PDB entry 9C2D | electron microscopy, 3.20 A resolution | chains F and S of the 19 polymer chains in the assembly

== Chain F ==
Name: Major capsid protein
Organism: Shigella phage Sf14
UniProtKB: A0A2K9VK95 (A0A2K9VK95_9CAUD); residue numbers follow UniProt; this construct covers 1-367
Amino-acid sequence (367 residues; row label = number of the first residue in the row):
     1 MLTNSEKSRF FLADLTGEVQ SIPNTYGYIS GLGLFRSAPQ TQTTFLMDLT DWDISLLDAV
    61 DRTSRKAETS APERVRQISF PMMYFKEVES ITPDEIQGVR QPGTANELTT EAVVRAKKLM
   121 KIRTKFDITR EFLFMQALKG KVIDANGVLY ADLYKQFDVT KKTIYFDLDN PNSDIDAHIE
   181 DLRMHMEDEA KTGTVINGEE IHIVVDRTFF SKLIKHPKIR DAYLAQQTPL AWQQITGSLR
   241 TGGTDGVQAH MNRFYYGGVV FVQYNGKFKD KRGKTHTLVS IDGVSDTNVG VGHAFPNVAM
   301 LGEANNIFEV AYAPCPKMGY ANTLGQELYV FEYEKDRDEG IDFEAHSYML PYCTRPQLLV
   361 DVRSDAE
Unresolved in the structure: 1

== Chain S ==
Name: Tail protein
Organism: Shigella phage Sf14
UniProtKB: A0A2K9VK81 (A0A2K9VK81_9CAUD); residue numbers follow UniProt; this construct covers 1-372
Amino-acid sequence (372 residues; numbered 1 to 372; the number before each row is that of its first residue):
     1 MIKAKTYPDF KEFVKDFVAN VKAGKRYDFR KYQEAVLPLT YSSPWPESDI PEVTDFNYTP
    61 DYTVPFSEEL LYSVGAQMRT ADFFMDLQYA IINGKDVDTV YCEWLARVKP FSMLNAKLKD
   121 SAQPPVITTQ PTGGAVNEGS AINLSIVATN ATSYQWKKGS SDISGATSAT YTKAGAVPAD
   181 AGSYTCVVTN DVGSTTSDAA VITINPLPVI TTQPTSKAVN ESSTLTLSVV ATGATSYQWK
   241 KNGTNISGAT SATYSKANAK TTDAGSYTCV VTNAVGSVTS NAATVTINPL PVITVQPQDQ
   301 DLTVGQTLTI SITATGATGY QWRKGNSNIS GATSATYTKA SVTTADDGNY DCVVTNAVGS
   361 VTSHQAKVQV TA
Unresolved in the structure: 1, 122-372

== Interface between chain F and chain S ==
Contacting residue pairs (21):
  Leu168(F) - Val74(S)
  Asp169(F) - Val74(S)
  Pro171(F) - Tyr101(S)  hydrophobic
  Asn172(F) - Tyr101(S)
  Asn172(F) - Glu103(S)
  Asn172(F) - Trp104(S)  hydrogen bond (backbone-side chain)
  Ser173(F) - Trp104(S)  hydrogen bond (backbone-side chain)
  Asp174(F) - Trp104(S)
  Lys215(F) - Val74(S)  hydrogen bond (side chain-backbone)
  Lys215(F) - Gly75(S)
  Pro217(F) - Val74(S)
  Pro217(F) - Met113(S)  hydrophobic
  Lys218(F) - Trp104(S)
  Arg220(F) - Gln77(S)
  Arg220(F) - Met113(S)
  Asp221(F) - Leu105(S)
  Asp221(F) - Ala106(S)
  Asp221(F) - Arg107(S)  salt bridge
  Asp221(F) - Met113(S)
  Leu224(F) - Gln77(S)
  Leu224(F) - Arg107(S)
Other interface residues (no listed pair), chain F (13 interface residues in all): Ala225

== In short ==
The interface between chain F and chain S involves 13 residues on one side and 10 on the other, with 3
hydrogen bonds and 1 salt bridge. Polar pairs include Asp221(F)-Arg107(S), Asn172(F)-Trp104(S) and
Ser173(F)-Trp104(S).
Here chain F is Major capsid protein and chain S is Tail protein, both from Shigella phage Sf14. Entry 9C2D
(Bacteriophage Sf14 Capsid Icosahedral reconstruction) was determined by electron microscopy together with
9C39, 9C3A and 9C3B from the same study.
